Entry 8XBT (electron microscopy, 4.12 A resolution (low resolution: residue-level contacts below are approximate; hydrogen-bond / salt-bridge calls are withheld)); this record covers chains D and J of the 18 polymer chains in the assembly.

== Chain D ==
Molecule: Histone H2B type 1-J
Organism: Homo sapiens
UniProtKB: P06899 (H2B1J_HUMAN); residues 0-125 here correspond to UniProt positions 1-126 (UniProt number = residue number + 1)
Amino-acid sequence (129 residues; numbered -3 to 125; the number before each row is that of its first residue; numbers below 1 keep their minus sign (Gly-3 is residue -3)):
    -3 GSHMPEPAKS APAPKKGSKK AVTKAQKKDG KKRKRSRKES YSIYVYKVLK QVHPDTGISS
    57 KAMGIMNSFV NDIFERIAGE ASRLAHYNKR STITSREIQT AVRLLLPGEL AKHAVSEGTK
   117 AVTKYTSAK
Not modelled in the structure: -3 to 31, 124-125
Differences from the reference sequence: expression tag (-3 to -1)
Curated features (UniProtKB/Swiss-Prot):
  - modified residue: Pro1 (N-acetylproline), Glu2 (ADP-ribosyl glutamic acid), Lys5 (N6-(2-hydroxyisobutyryl)lysine), Ser6 (ADP-ribosylserine), Lys11 (N6-(beta-hydroxybutyryl)lysine), Lys12 (N6-(2-hydroxyisobutyryl)lysine), Ser14 (Phosphoserine), Lys15 (N6-acetyllysine), Lys16 (N6-(beta-hydroxybutyryl)lysine), Lys20 (N6-(2-hydroxyisobutyryl)lysine), Lys23 (N6-(2-hydroxyisobutyryl)lysine), Lys24 (N6-(2-hydroxyisobutyryl)lysine), Lys34 (N6-(2-hydroxyisobutyryl)lysine), Glu35 (PolyADP-ribosyl glutamic acid), Ser36 (Phosphoserine), Lys43 (N6-(2-hydroxyisobutyryl)lysine), Lys46 (N6-(2-hydroxyisobutyryl)lysine), Lys57 (N6,N6-dimethyllysine), Arg79 (Dimethylated arginine), Lys85 (N6,N6,N6-trimethyllysine) and 6 more in UniProt
  - glycosylation: Ser112 (O-linked (GlcNAc) serine)
  - cross-link (Glycyl lysine isopeptide (Lys-Gly)): Lys5 (interchain with G-Cter in SUMO2), Lys20 (interchain with G-Cter in SUMO2), Lys34 (interchain with G-Cter in ubiquitin), Lys120 (interchain with G-Cter in ubiquitin)

== Chain J ==
Molecule: 153-nt DNA strand
Organism: synthetic construct
Sequence (153 nucleotides; numbered 1 to 153; the number before each row is that of its first residue):
     1 TGGCCGTTTT CGTTGTTTTT TTCTGTCTCG TGCCTGGTGT CTTGGGTGTA ATCCCCTTGG
    61 CGGTTAAAAC GCGGGGGACA GCGCGTACGT GCGTTTAAGC GGTGCTAGAG CTGTCTACGA
   121 CCAATTGAGC GGCCTCGGCA CCGGGATTCT GAT

== Interface between chain D and chain J ==
Residue-residue contacts (12; chain D residue first):
  Arg33(D) - DG36(J)
  Tyr42(D) - DT28(J)
  Gly53(D) - DT28(J)
  Ile54(D) - DC27(J)
  Ile54(D) - DT28(J)
  Ser55(D) - DC27(J)
  Ser56(D) - DC27(J)
  Arg86(D) - DT47(J)
  Ser87(D) - DG46(J)
  Ser87(D) - DT47(J)
  Thr88(D) - DG46(J)
  Thr88(D) - DT47(J)
Other interface residues (no listed pair), chain D (11 interface residues in all): Glu35, Lys85
Other interface residues (no listed pair), chain J (7 interface residues in all): DG37, DG48

== In short ==
The interface between chain D and chain J involves 11 residues on one side and 7 on the other.
Here chain D is Histone H2B type 1-J (Homo sapiens) and chain J is a 153-nt DNA strand (synthetic construct).
Entry 8XBT (The cryo-EM structure of the octameric RAD51 ring bound to the nucleosome with the linker DNA ...)
was determined by electron microscopy together with 8JND, 8JNE, 8JNF, 8XBU and 8XBW from the same study.
